Entry 4NOE (X-ray diffraction, 2.20 A resolution); this record covers chains A and F of the 6 polymer chains in the assembly.

== Chain A ==
Molecule: Single-stranded DNA-binding protein DdrB
From: Deinococcus radiodurans
UniProt: Q9RY80 (DDRB_DEIRA); residue numbers follow UniProt; this construct covers 1-144
Sequence (148 residues; row label = number of the first residue in the row; numbers below 1 keep their minus sign (Asp-3 is residue -3)):
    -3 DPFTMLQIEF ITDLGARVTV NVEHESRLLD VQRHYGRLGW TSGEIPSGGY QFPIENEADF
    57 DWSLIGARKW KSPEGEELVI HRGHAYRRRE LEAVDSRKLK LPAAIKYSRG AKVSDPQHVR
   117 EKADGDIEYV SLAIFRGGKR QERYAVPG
Not modelled in the structure: -3 to 0, 68-71, 144
Differences from the reference sequence: expression tag (-3 to 0)
Swiss-Prot annotation at these positions:
  - mutagenesis: Glu51 (E51A: Forms pentamers but not higher-ordered structures; binds ssDNA normally), Arg64 (R64A: Reduced ssDNA-binding), Trp66 (W66A: Reduced ssDNA-binding), Arg83 (R83A: Forms pentamers but not higher-ordered structures, reduced ssDNA-binding), Arg85 (R85A: Reduced ssDNA-binding), Lys94 (K94A: Reduced ssDNA-binding), Lys102 (K102A: Reduced ssDNA-binding), Lys108 (K108A: Reduced ssDNA-binding), Arg132 (R132A: Reduced ssDNA-binding), Lys135 (K135A: Reduced ssDNA-binding)
What the authors report for this chain:
  - binding site for the 30-nt DNA strand (chain F): Leu87, Leu97, Lys102, Tyr125

== Chain F ==
Molecule: 30-nt DNA strand
Sequence (30 nucleotides; numbered 1 to 30; the number before each row is that of its first residue):
     1 TTGCGCTTGC GCTTGCGCTT GCGCTTGCGC

== Chain A / chain F interface ==
Pairs across the interface (30; chain A residue first):
  Arg83(A) with DC4(F), salt bridge to the phosphate
  Arg85(A) with DT2(F), hydrogen bond to the phosphate; DG3(F), salt bridge to the phosphate; DC4(F), salt bridge to the phosphate
  Leu87(A) with DT1(F), base contact; DT2(F), sugar contact
  Glu88(A) with DT1(F), base contact
  Lys94(A) with DC30(F), base contact
  Leu95(A) with DC30(F), base contact
  Leu97(A) with DT1(F), base contact; DC30(F), base contact
  Pro98(A) with DT1(F), base contact
  Ala100(A) with DT1(F), base contact
  Lys102(A) with DT2(F), base contact
  Ser104(A) with DT2(F), hydrogen bond to the base
  Gly106(A) with DC4(F), phosphate contact; DG5(F), hydrogen bond to the phosphate
  Ala107(A) with DG5(F), sugar contact
  Lys108(A) with DG5(F), phosphate contact; DC6(F), salt bridge to the phosphate
  Val109(A) with DC6(F), sugar contact
  Glu117(A) with DT2(F), base contact
  Ala119(A) with DT2(F), base contact
  Asp120(A) with DT2(F), phosphate contact
  Ile123(A) with DG3(F), base contact; DC4(F), base contact
  Tyr125(A) with DT2(F), stacking on the base; DG3(F), sugar contact; DC4(F), sugar contact
  Arg132(A) with DT1(F), base contact
Also at the interface, not in a pair above, chain A (25 interface residues in all): Lys96, Arg105, Lys118, Gly121
Also at the interface, not in a pair above, chain F (8 interface residues in all): DT7

== Overview ==
25 residues of chain A and 8 residues of chain F are in contact; the contacts include 3 hydrogen bonds, 4 salt
bridges and 1 aromatic stacking contact. Polar pairs include Ser104(A)-DT2(F), Arg85(A)-DT2(F) and
Gly106(A)-DG5(F). The paper reports a binding site for the 30-nt DNA strand (chain F) at Leu87(A), Leu97(A)
and Lys102(A) among others.
Chain A is Single-stranded DNA-binding protein DdrB (Deinococcus radiodurans) and chain F is a 30-nt DNA
strand; the structure, Crystal structure of DdrB bound to 30b ssDNA, was determined by X-ray diffraction.
